Entry 9IKQ (X-ray diffraction, 1.93 A resolution); this record covers chains D and B of the 4 polymer chains in the assembly.

Chain D:
Molecule: Optineurin
Source organism: Homo sapiens
UniProtKB: Q96CV9 (OPTN_HUMAN); numbering as in UniProt (aligned over 133-170)
Amino-acid sequence (38 residues; numbered 133 to 170; the number before each row is that of its first residue):
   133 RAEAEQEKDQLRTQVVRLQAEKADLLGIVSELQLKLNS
Unresolved in the structure: 133-135

Chain B:
Molecule: Ras-related protein Rab-8A
Source organism: Homo sapiens
Notes: EC 3.6.5.2
UniProtKB: P61006 (RAB8A_HUMAN); residues 1-181 here = UniProt positions 1-181
Amino-acid sequence (181 residues; numbered 1 to 181; the number before each row is that of its first residue):
     1 MAKTYDYLFKLLLIGDSGVGKTCVLFRFSEDAFNSTFISTIGIDFKIRTI
    51 ELDGKRIKLQIWDTAGLERFRTITTAYYRGAMGIMLVYDITNEKSFDNIR
   101 NWIRNIEEHASADVEKMILGNKCDVNDKRQVSKERGEKLALDYGIKFMET
   151 SAKANINVENAFFTLARDIKAKMDKKLEGNS
Unresolved in the structure: 1-2, 180-181
Sequence notes: engineered mutation Leu67 (Gln in P61006)
Ion coordination: Mg2+: Thr22, Thr40 (together with GTP)
Small-molecule neighbours: GTP (guanosine-5'-triphosphate): Asp16, Ser17, Gly18, Val19, Gly20, Lys21, Thr22, Cys23, Phe33, Asn34, Ser35, Thr36, Phe37, Ile38, Ser39, Thr40, Thr64, Ala65, Gly66, Asn121, Lys122, Asp124, Val125, Ser151, Ala152, Lys153
UniProt features mapped onto this chain:
  - motif: Asp31 to Phe45 (Switch 1), Asp63 to Gly80 (Switch 2)
  - binding site (GTP): Ser17, Gly18, Val19, Gly20, Lys21, Thr22, Cys23, Ser35, Ser39, Thr40, Gly66, Asn121, Lys122, Asp124, Ala152, Lys153
  - binding site (Mg(2+)): Thr22, Thr40, Asp63
  - modified residue: Thr72 (Phosphothreonine), Ser181 (Phosphoserine)
  - mutagenesis: Thr22 (T22N: Loss of interaction with MICAL1. Loss of GRAF1/ARHGAP26 and GRAF2/ARHGAP10 tubular localization. Loss of E-cadherin and MMP14 export. Stimulates interaction with RPGR), Thr72 (T72A: Loss of phosphorylation. No effect on the binding of GDP or GTP. Localizes primarily to the Golgi complex but does not affect membrane localization ...)

Interface between chain D and chain B:
Residue-residue contacts (12):
  Arg149(D) - Glu30(B)  salt bridge
  Arg149(D) - Lys46(B)
  Ala152(D) - Ile47(B)
  Glu153(D) - Phe45(B)
  Glu153(D) - Lys46(B)
  Glu153(D) - Ile47(B)
  Asp156(D) - Ile47(B)
  Asp156(D) - Lys58(B)  salt bridge
  Asp156(D) - Gln60(B)  hydrogen bond
  Leu157(D) - Phe45(B)  hydrophobic
  Leu157(D) - Trp62(B)  hydrophobic
  Ile160(D) - Trp62(B)  hydrophobic

In short:
6 residues of chain D and 7 residues of chain B are in contact; the contacts include 1 hydrogen bond and 2
salt bridges. Among the polar pairs are Arg149(D)-Glu30(B), Asp156(D)-Lys58(B) and Asp156(D)-Gln60(B). Bound
to chain B: GTP.
Here chain D is Optineurin and chain B is Ras-related protein Rab-8A, both from Homo sapiens. Entry 9IKQ
(Crystal structure of OPTN LZD in complex with GTP-bound Rab8a(Q67L)) was determined by X-ray diffraction.
